3VP8 - chains B and D of the 4 polymer chains in the assembly; structure by X-ray diffraction, 1.91 A resolution.

Chain B (and D):
Molecule: General transcriptional corepressor TUP1
Source organism: Saccharomyces cerevisiae
Notes: fragment: N-terminal domain; chain D of this document is another copy of the same molecule, construct and numbering; everything in this record applies to it too
UniProtKB: P16649 (TUP1_YEAST); residue numbers follow UniProt; this construct covers 1-92
Chain sequence (92 residues; numbered 1 to 92; the number before each row is that of its first residue):
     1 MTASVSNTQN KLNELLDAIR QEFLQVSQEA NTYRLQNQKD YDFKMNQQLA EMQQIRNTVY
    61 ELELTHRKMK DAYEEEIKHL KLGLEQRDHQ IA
Disordered / not traced: 1, 82-92 (chain D: 1, 80-92)

How chain B and chain D interact:
Residue-residue contacts (29):
  Gln-9(B) / Lys-70(D)
  Leu-12(B) / Glu-63(D)
  Leu-16(B) / Glu-63(D)
  Leu-16(B) / Arg-67(D)
  Arg-20(B) / Arg-56(D)
  Phe-23(B) / Met-52(D)  hydrophobic
  Phe-23(B) / Arg-56(D)
  Leu-24(B) / Arg-56(D)
  Tyr-33(B) / Tyr-41(D)  hydrogen bond (backbone-side chain)
  Arg-34(B) / Tyr-41(D)  hydrogen bond (backbone-side chain)
  Asn-37(B) / Asn-37(D)  hydrogen bond
  Asn-37(B) / Tyr-41(D)
  Gln-38(B) / Arg-34(D)
  Gln-38(B) / Asn-37(D)  hydrogen bond
  Gln-38(B) / Gln-38(D)
  Tyr-41(B) / Tyr-33(D)  hydrogen bond (side chain-backbone)
  Tyr-41(B) / Arg-34(D)  hydrogen bond (side chain-backbone)
  Tyr-41(B) / Asn-37(D)
  Asp-42(B) / Arg-34(D)  salt bridge
  Met-45(B) / Ala-30(D)
  Met-45(B) / Asn-31(D)
  Met-45(B) / Arg-34(D)
  Leu-49(B) / Ala-30(D)  hydrophobic
  Met-52(B) / Phe-23(D)
  Met-52(B) / Ser-27(D)
  Arg-56(B) / Phe-23(D)
  Val-59(B) / Ile-19(D)  hydrophobic
  Glu-63(B) / Leu-16(D)
  Lys-70(B) / Gln-9(D)
Also at the interface, not in a pair above, chain B (23 interface residues in all): Ile-19, Val-26, Ala-30, Ile-55
Also at the interface, not in a pair above, chain D (22 interface residues in all): Asp-42, Met-45, Leu-49, Ile-55, Val-59

Overview:
The interface between chain B and chain D involves 23 residues on one side and 22 on the other; the contacts
include 6 hydrogen bonds and 1 salt bridge. Polar pairs include Asp-42(B)/Arg-34(D), Tyr-33(B)/Tyr-41(D) and
Arg-34(B)/Tyr-41(D).
Chain B and chain D are both General transcriptional corepressor TUP1 (Saccharomyces cerevisiae); the
structure, Crystal structure of the N-terminal domain of the yeast general corepressor Tup1p, was determined
by X-ray diffraction (same publication as 3VP9).
